Entry 2ZEX (X-ray diffraction, 1.20 A resolution); this record covers chain A.

== Chain A ==
Name: S-layer associated multidomain endoglucanase
Organism: Thermoanaerobacterium polysaccharolyticum
Notes: fragment: cbm-1
UniProt: Q9ZA17 (Q9ZA17_9THEO); residues 4-146 here correspond to UniProt positions 614-756 (UniProt number = residue number + 610)
Amino-acid sequence (147 residues; each row starts with the number of its first residue; numbering starts at 0):
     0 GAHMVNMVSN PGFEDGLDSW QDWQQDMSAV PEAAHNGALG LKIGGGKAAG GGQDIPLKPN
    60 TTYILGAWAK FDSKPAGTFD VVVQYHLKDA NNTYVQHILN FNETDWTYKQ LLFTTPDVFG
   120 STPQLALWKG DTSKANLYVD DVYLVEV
Differences from the reference sequence: expression tag (0-3)
Ion coordination: Ca2+: Gly11, Glu13, Asn35, Leu38, Asp139

== Overview ==
The Ca2+ site is built by Gly11, Glu13, Asn35, Leu38 and Asp139.
Chain A is S-layer associated multidomain endoglucanase (Thermoanaerobacterium polysaccharolyticum); the
structure, Family 16 carbohydrate binding module, was determined by X-ray diffraction (same publication as
2ZEZ and 2ZEY).
